1EQZ - chains J and B of the 10 polymer chains in the assembly; structure by X-ray diffraction, 2.50 A resolution.

[Chain J]
Molecule: 146 nucleotides long DNA
Sequence (146 nucleotides; row label = number of the first residue in the row):
   147 ATCAATATCCACCTGCAGATTCTACCAAAAGTGTATTTGGAAACTGCTCC
   197 ATCAAAAGGCATGTTCAGCGGAATTCCGCTGAACATGCCTTTTGATGGAG
   247 CAGTTTCCAAATACACTTTTGGTAGAATCTGCAGGTGGATATTGAT
Bound ions: K+ site 1 near DA175 (its only coordinating residue here); Mn2+ site 1: DG185, DG186; K+ site 2: DG216 (shared with 1 residue of chain A); K+ site 3 near DG217 (its only coordinating residue here); K+ site 4 near DG227 (its only coordinating residue here); K+ site 5: DA228 (shared with 1 residue of chain D); Mn2+ site 2 near DG246 (its only coordinating residue here); K+ site 6 near DA256 (its only coordinating residue here); Mn2+ site 3 near DG267 (its only coordinating residue here); Mn2+ site 4 near DG280 (its only coordinating residue here)

[Chain B]
Protein: Protein (histone H2B)
From: Gallus gallus
Reference sequence: P02279 (H2B_CHICK); residue numbers follow UniProt; this construct covers 1-125
Sequence (126 residues; row label = number of the first residue in the row; numbering starts at 0):
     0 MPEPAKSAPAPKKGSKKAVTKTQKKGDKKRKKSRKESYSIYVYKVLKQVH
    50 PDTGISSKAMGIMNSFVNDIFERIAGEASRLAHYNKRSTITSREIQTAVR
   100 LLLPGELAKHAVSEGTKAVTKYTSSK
Disordered / not traced: 0-17

[How chain J and chain B interact]
Contacting residue pairs (17):
  DT191(J) with Arg-29(B), hydrogen bond to the base
  DG192(J) with Lys-27(B), sugar contact; Arg-29(B), hydrogen bond to the sugar
  DC193(J) with Lys-27(B), phosphate contact; Lys-28(B), phosphate contact; Arg-29(B), phosphate contact
  DG267(J) with Arg-33(B), base contact; Ile-39(B), phosphate contact; Tyr-40(B), sugar contact
  DG268(J) with Arg-33(B), sugar contact; Lys-34(B), phosphate contact; Glu-35(B), phosphate contact; Ser-36(B), hydrogen bond to the phosphate; Ile-39(B), phosphate contact
  DT269(J) with Lys-31(B), sugar contact; Arg-33(B), phosphate contact; Lys-34(B), hydrogen bond to the phosphate
Also at the interface, not in a pair above, chain J (8 interface residues in all): DC190, DA270
Also at the interface, not in a pair above, chain B (11 interface residues in all): Lys-30

[In short]
8 residues of chain J face 11 of chain B across their interface; the contacts include 4 hydrogen bonds. Polar
pairs include DT191(J)/Arg-29(B), DG192(J)/Arg-29(B) and DG268(J)/Ser-36(B). DG185(J) and DG186(J) form the
Mn2+ site 1.
Here chain J is 146 nucleotides long DNA and chain B is Protein (histone H2B) (Gallus gallus). Entry 1EQZ
(X-ray structure of the nucleosome core particle at 2.5 A resolution) was determined by X-ray diffraction.
